PDB entry 8OO9 | electron microscopy, 3.20 A resolution | chains G and K of the 3 polymer chains in the assembly

Chain G:
Molecule: Chromatin-remodeling ATPase INO80
Organism: Thermochaetoides thermophila
Amino-acid sequence (1134 residues; each row starts with the number of its first residue):
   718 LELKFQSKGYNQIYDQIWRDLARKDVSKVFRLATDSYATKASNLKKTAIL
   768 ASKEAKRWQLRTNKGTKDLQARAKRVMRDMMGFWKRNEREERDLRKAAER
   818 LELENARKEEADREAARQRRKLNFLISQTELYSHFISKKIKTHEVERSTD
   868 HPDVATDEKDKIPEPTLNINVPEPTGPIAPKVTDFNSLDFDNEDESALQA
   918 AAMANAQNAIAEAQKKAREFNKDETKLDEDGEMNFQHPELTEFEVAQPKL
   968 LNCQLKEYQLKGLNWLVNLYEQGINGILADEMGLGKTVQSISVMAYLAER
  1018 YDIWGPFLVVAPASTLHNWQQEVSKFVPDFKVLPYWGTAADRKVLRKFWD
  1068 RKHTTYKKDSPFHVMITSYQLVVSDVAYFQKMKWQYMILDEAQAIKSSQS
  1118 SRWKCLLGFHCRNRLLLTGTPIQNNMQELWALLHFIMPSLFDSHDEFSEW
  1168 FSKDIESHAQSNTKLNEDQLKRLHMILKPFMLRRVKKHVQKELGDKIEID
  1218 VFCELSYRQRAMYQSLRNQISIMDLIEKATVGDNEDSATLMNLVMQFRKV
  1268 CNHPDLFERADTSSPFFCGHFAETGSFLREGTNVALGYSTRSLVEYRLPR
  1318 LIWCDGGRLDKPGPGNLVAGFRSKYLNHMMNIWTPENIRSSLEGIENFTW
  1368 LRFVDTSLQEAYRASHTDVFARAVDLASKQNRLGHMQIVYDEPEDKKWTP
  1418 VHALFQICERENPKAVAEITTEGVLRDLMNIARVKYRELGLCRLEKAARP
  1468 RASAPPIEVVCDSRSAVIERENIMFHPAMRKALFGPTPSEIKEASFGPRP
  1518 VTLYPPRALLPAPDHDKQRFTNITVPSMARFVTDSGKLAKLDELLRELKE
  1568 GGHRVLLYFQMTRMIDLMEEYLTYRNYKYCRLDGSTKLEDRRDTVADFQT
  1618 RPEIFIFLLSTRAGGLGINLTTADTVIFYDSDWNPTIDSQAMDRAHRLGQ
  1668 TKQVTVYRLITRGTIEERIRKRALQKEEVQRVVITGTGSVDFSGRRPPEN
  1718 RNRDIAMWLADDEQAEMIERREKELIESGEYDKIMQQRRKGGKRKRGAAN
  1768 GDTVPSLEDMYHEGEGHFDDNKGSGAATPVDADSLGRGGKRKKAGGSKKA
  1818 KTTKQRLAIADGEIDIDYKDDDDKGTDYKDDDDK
Disordered / not traced: 718-963, 1161-1185, 1242-1255, 1278-1542, 1707-1851
Residues lining bound ligands: ADP / tetrafluoroaluminate: Cys970, Gln971, Leu972, Lys973, Gln976, Glu998, Met999, Gly1000, Leu1001, Gly1002, Lys1003, Thr1004, Val1005, Glu1039, Phe1043, Glu1108, Gly1634, Ile1635, Asn1636, Gln1657, Arg1661, Arg1664, Leu1665

Chain K:
Molecule: DNA strand 1
Sequence (226 nucleotides; row label = number of the first residue in the row; numbers below 1 keep their minus sign (DC-73 is residue -73)):
   -73 CTGGAGAATCCCGGTGCCGAGGCCGCTCAATTGGTCGTAGCAAGCTCTAG
   -23 CACCGCTTAAACGCACGTACGCGCTGTCCCCCGCGTTTTAACCGCCAAGG
    27 GGATTACTCCCTAGTCTCCAGGCACGTGTCAGATATATACATCCTGTGCA
    77 TGTATTGAACAGCGACCTTGCCGGTGCCAGTCGGATAGTGTTCCGAGCTC
   127 CCACTCTAGAGGATCCCCGGGTACCG
Disordered / not traced: -73 to 19, 41-152

How chain G and chain K interact:
Contacting residue pairs - 21 pairs, chain G then chain K:
  Gln1110(G) - DA32(K)  phosphate contact
  Ala1111(G) - DA32(K)  phosphate contact
  Lys1113(G) - DC33(K)  salt bridge to the phosphate
  Ser1114(G) - DA32(K)  phosphate contact
  Ser1117(G) - DT31(K)  phosphate contact
  Ser1118(G) - DT31(K)  hydrogen bond to the phosphate
  Arg1119(G) - DT31(K)  hydrogen bond to the phosphate
  Arg1119(G) - DA32(K)  salt bridge to the phosphate
  Asn1141(G) - DC33(K)  hydrogen bond to the phosphate
  Leu1257(G) - DC35(K)  phosphate contact
  Leu1257(G) - DC36(K)  phosphate contact
  Met1258(G) - DT34(K)  base contact
  Arg1629(G) - DA32(K)  hydrogen bond to the phosphate
  Trp1650(G) - DC33(K)  phosphate contact
  Trp1650(G) - DT34(K)  sugar contact
  Asn1651(G) - DC33(K)  hydrogen bond to the phosphate
  Ile1654(G) - DC33(K)  phosphate contact
  Arg1685(G) - DC35(K)  salt bridge to the phosphate
  Arg1689(G) - DT34(K)  sugar contact
  Arg1689(G) - DC35(K)  salt bridge to the phosphate
  Lys1693(G) - DT34(K)  salt bridge to the phosphate
Also at the interface, not in a pair above, chain G (18 interface residues in all): Gln1116
Also at the interface, not in a pair above, chain K (7 interface residues in all): DT30

In short:
Chain G and chain K form an interface of 18 and 7 residues respectively, with 5 hydrogen bonds and 5 salt
bridges. Polar pairs include Ser1118(G)-DT31(K), Arg1119(G)-DT31(K) and Asn1141(G)-DC33(K). Chain G binds ADP
/ tetrafluoroaluminate.
Here chain G is Chromatin-remodeling ATPase INO80 (Thermochaetoides thermophila) and chain K is DNA strand 1.
Entry 8OO9 (CryoEM Structure INO80core Hexasome complex ATPase-DNA refinement state1) was determined by
electron microscopy (same publication as 8OO7, 8OOA, 8OOC, 8OOF, 8OOP, 8OOR, 8OOS and 8OOT).
